PDB entry 5GIN | X-ray diffraction, 3.31 A resolution | chains B and G of the 10 polymer chains in the assembly

[Chain B]
Protein: C/D box methylation guide ribonucleoprotein complex aNOP56 subunit
Source organism: Sulfolobus solfataricus
UniProtKB: A0A0E3MJI1 (A0A0E3MJI1_SULSF); residues 4-380 here correspond to UniProt positions 3-379 (UniProt number = residue number - 1)
Amino-acid sequence (388 residues; each row starts with the number of its first residue):
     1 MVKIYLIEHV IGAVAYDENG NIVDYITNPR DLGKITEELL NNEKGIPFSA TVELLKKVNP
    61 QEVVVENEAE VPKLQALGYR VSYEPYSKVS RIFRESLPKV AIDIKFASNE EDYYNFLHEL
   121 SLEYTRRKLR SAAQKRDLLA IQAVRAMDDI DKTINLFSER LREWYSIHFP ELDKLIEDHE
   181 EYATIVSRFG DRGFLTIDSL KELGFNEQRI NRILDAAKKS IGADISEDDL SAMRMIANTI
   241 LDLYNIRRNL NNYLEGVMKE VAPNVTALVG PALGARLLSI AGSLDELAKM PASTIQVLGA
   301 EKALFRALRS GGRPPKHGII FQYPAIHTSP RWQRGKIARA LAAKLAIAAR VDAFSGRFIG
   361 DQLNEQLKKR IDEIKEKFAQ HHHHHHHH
Unresolved in the structure: 1-2, 378-388
Sequence notes: initiating methionine (1); expression tag (2-3, 381-388)

[Chain G]
Molecule: C/d RNA
Sequence (40 nucleotides; row label = number of the first residue in the row):
     1 GGGAGUCUUG UGAUGAAACA CUCAUGGUCU GAAGACUCCC
Unresolved in the structure: 36-40

[Chain B / chain G interface]
Contacting residue pairs (49; chain B residue first):
  Lys152(B) with A20(G), hydrogen bond to the phosphate; C21(G), salt bridge to the phosphate
  Asn155(B) with C21(G), sugar contact
  Leu156(B) with U22(G), sugar contact
  Glu159(B) with C21(G), hydrogen bond to the sugar; U22(G), sugar contact
  Arg160(B) with U22(G), hydrogen bond to the phosphate; C23(G), salt bridge to the phosphate
  Glu163(B) with C23(G), hydrogen bond to the sugar
  Gln296(B) with A16(G), hydrogen bond to the base
  Gly299(B) with A18(G), hydrogen bond to the sugar; C19(G), sugar contact
  Ala300(B) with A18(G), sugar contact; C19(G), phosphate contact
  Lys302(B) with C19(G), phosphate contact
  Ala303(B) with A17(G), sugar contact; A18(G), phosphate contact; C19(G), hydrogen bond to the phosphate
  Arg306(B) with A17(G), hydrogen bond to the base
  Arg313(B) with A16(G), sugar contact; A17(G), base contact
  Pro314(B) with G15(G), base contact; A16(G), hydrogen bond to the sugar; A17(G), hydrogen bond to the sugar; A18(G), phosphate contact
  Pro315(B) with A16(G), base contact; A17(G), sugar contact; A18(G), phosphate contact
  Lys316(B) with A16(G), base contact; A17(G), salt bridge to the phosphate; A18(G), salt bridge to the phosphate
  His317(B) with A18(G), hydrogen bond to the sugar
  Gly318(B) with A18(G), hydrogen bond to the sugar
  Phe321(B) with A18(G), stacking on the base
  Gly335(B) with A16(G), hydrogen bond to the base
  Lys336(B) with U14(G), phosphate contact; G15(G), phosphate contact; A16(G), base contact
  Arg339(B) with A13(G), salt bridge to the phosphate; U14(G), salt bridge to the phosphate; G15(G), salt bridge to the phosphate; A16(G), base contact
  Ala343(B) with G12(G), phosphate contact
  Lys344(B) with U11(G), phosphate contact; G12(G), salt bridge to the phosphate
  Ile347(B) with U11(G), phosphate contact
  Arg370(B) with A13(G), salt bridge to the phosphate; U14(G), salt bridge to the phosphate
  Glu373(B) with U8(G), sugar contact
Interface residues without a listed pair, chain B (28 interface residues in all): Ala340

[Summary]
The interface between chain B and chain G involves 28 residues on one side and 14 on the other, with 13
hydrogen bonds, 10 salt bridges and 1 aromatic stacking contact. Polar pairs include Gln296(B)-A16(G),
Arg306(B)-A17(G) and Gly335(B)-A16(G).
Chain B is C/D box methylation guide ribonucleoprotein complex aNOP56 subunit (Sulfolobus solfataricus) and
chain G is C/d RNA; the structure, Crystal structure of box C/D RNP with 12 nt guide regions and 9 nt
substrates, was determined by X-ray diffraction, deposited together with 5GIO and 5GIP.
